Entry 5AV9 (X-ray diffraction, 2.20 A resolution); this record covers chains D and I of the 10 polymer chains in the assembly.

[Chain D]
Name: Histone H2B type 1-J
Organism: Homo sapiens
Reference sequence: P06899 (H2B1J_HUMAN); residues 0-125 here correspond to UniProt positions 1-126 (UniProt number = residue number + 1)
Sequence (129 residues; row label = number of the first residue in the row; numbers below 1 keep their minus sign (Gly-3 is residue -3)):
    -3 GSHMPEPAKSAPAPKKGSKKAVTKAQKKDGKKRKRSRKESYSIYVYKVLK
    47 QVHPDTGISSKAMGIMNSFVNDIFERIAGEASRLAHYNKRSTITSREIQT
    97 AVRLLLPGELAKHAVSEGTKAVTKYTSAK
Not modelled in the structure: -3 to 28
Sequence notes: expression tag (-3 to -1)
Bound ions: Mn2+: Val48 (shared with 1 residue of chain E)
Curated features (UniProtKB/Swiss-Prot):
  - modified residue: Pro1 (N-acetylproline), Glu2 (ADP-ribosyl glutamic acid), Lys5 (N6-(2-hydroxyisobutyryl)lysine), Ser6 (ADP-ribosylserine), Lys11 (N6-(beta-hydroxybutyryl)lysine), Lys12 (N6-(2-hydroxyisobutyryl)lysine), Ser14 (Phosphoserine), Lys15 (N6-acetyllysine), Lys16 (N6-(beta-hydroxybutyryl)lysine), Lys20 (N6-(2-hydroxyisobutyryl)lysine), Lys23 (N6-(2-hydroxyisobutyryl)lysine), Lys24 (N6-(2-hydroxyisobutyryl)lysine), Lys34 (N6-(2-hydroxyisobutyryl)lysine), Glu35 (PolyADP-ribosyl glutamic acid), Ser36 (Phosphoserine), Lys43 (N6-(2-hydroxyisobutyryl)lysine), Lys46 (N6-(2-hydroxyisobutyryl)lysine), Lys57 (N6,N6-dimethyllysine), Arg79 (Dimethylated arginine), Lys85 (N6,N6,N6-trimethyllysine) and 6 more in UniProt
  - glycosylation: Ser112 (O-linked (GlcNAc) serine)
  - cross-link (Glycyl lysine isopeptide (Lys-Gly)): Lys5 (interchain with G-Cter in SUMO2), Lys20 (interchain with G-Cter in SUMO2), Lys34 (interchain with G-Cter in ubiquitin), Lys120 (interchain with G-Cter in ubiquitin)

[Chain I]
Molecule: 147-nt DNA strand
Sequence (147 nucleotides; numbered -73 to 73; the number before each row is that of its first residue; numbers below 1 keep their minus sign (DA-73 is residue -73)):
   -73 ATCAATATCCACCTGCAGATACTACCAAAAGTGTATTTGGAAACTGCTCC
   -23 ATCAAAAGGCATGTTCAGCTGGAATCCAGCTGAACATGCCTTTTGATGGA
    27 GCAGTTTCCAAATACACTTTTGGTAGTATCTGCAGGTGGATATTGAT
Bound ions: Mn2+ site 1: DG-35, DG-34; Mn2+ site 2 near DG-3 (its only coordinating residue here); Mn2+ site 3 near DG5 (its only coordinating residue here); Mn2+ site 4 near DG27 (its only coordinating residue here); Mn2+ site 5 near DG48 (its only coordinating residue here); Mn2+ site 6 near DG61 (its only coordinating residue here)

[Chain D / chain I interface]
Residue-residue contacts (14; chain D residue first):
  Arg29(D) - DA29(I)  base contact
  Arg29(D) - DG30(I)  base contact
  Lys30(D) - DG30(I)  sugar contact
  Ser32(D) - DG30(I)  hydrogen bond to the phosphate
  Arg33(D) - DA-46(I)  hydrogen bond to the phosphate
  Arg33(D) - DA-45(I)  salt bridge to the phosphate
  Ser55(D) - DA-55(I)  phosphate contact
  Ser56(D) - DA-55(I)  hydrogen bond to the phosphate
  Arg86(D) - DG-34(I)  phosphate contact
  Arg86(D) - DA-33(I)  salt bridge to the phosphate
  Ser87(D) - DG-35(I)  hydrogen bond to the phosphate
  Ser87(D) - DG-34(I)  hydrogen bond to the phosphate
  Thr88(D) - DG-35(I)  hydrogen bond to the phosphate
  Thr88(D) - DG-34(I)  hydrogen bond to the phosphate
Other interface residues (no listed pair), chain D (15 interface residues in all): Arg31, Lys34, Glu35, Tyr42, Gly53, Lys85
Other interface residues (no listed pair), chain I (10 interface residues in all): DT-54, DT31

[In short]
15 residues of chain D and 10 residues of chain I are in contact, with 7 hydrogen bonds and 2 salt bridges.
Polar contacts include Ser32(D)-DG30(I), Arg33(D)-DA-46(I) and Ser56(D)-DA-55(I). DG-35(I) and DG-34(I)
coordinate Mn2+ site 1.
Here chain D is Histone H2B type 1-J (Homo sapiens) and chain I is a 147-nt DNA strand. Entry 5AV9 (human
nucleosome core particle) was determined by X-ray diffraction, deposited together with 5AV5, 5AV6, 5AV8, 5AVB
and 5AVC.
